Entry 5L17 (X-ray diffraction, 2.40 A resolution); this record covers chain A.

# Chain A
Molecule: Neuraminidase
From: Influenza A virus
Notes: EC 3.2.1.18
UniProt: R4NFR6 (R4NFR6_9INFA); residues 83-470 here correspond to UniProt positions 78-465 (UniProt number = residue number - 5)
Sequence (397 residues; numbered 74 to 470; the number before each row is that of its first residue):
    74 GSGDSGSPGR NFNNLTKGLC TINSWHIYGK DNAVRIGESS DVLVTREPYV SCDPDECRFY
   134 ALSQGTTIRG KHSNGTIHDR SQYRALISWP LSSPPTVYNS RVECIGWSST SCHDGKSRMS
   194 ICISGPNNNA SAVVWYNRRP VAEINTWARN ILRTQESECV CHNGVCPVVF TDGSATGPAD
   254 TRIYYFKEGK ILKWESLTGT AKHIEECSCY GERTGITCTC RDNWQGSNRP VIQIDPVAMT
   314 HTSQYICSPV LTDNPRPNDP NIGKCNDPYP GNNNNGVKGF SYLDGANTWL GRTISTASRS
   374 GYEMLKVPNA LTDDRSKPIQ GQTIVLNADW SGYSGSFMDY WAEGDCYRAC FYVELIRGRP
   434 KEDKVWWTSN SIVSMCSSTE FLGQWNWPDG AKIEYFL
Unresolved in the structure: 74-82
Sequence notes: expression tag (74-82)
Disulfides: Cys93-Cys419, Cys125-Cys130, Cys177-Cys195, Cys185-Cys232, Cys234-Cys239, Cys280-Cys293, Cys282-Cys291, Cys320-Cys338, Cys423-Cys449
Covalent attachments: N-acetylglucosamine (NAG) linked to Asn147; glycan linked to Asn202
Ion coordination: Ca2+: Asp295, Gly299, Asp326, Asn348
Residues lining bound ligands: zanamivir (ZMR): Arg119, Glu120, Leu135, Asp152, Arg153, Arg157, Trp180, Ser181, Ile224, Arg226, Glu229, Ala248, Glu278, Glu279, Arg294, Asn296, Gly349, Arg372, Tyr406
From the paper describing this entry:
  - binding site for zanamivir: Arg119, Glu120, Asp152, Arg153, Trp180, Ile224, Arg226, Glu229, Arg294, Arg372
  - mutagenesis - E120V, R153K, H276Y: unchanged binding to zanamivir
  - mutagenesis - E120A, E120D, E120G, Q137K, I224K, I224R, T249P, E278D, R294K, N296S, R372K: decreased binding to zanamivir

# In short
Chain A binds zanamivir. Covalently linked N-acetylglucosamine: at Asn147 and Asn202. The Ca2+ site is built
by Asp295, Gly299, Asp326 and Asn348. The paper reports a binding site for zanamivir at Arg119, Glu120 and
Asp152 among others; E120A, E120D and E120G, among others, reduce binding to zanamivir; 14 substitutions were
tested in all.
Chain A is Neuraminidase (Influenza A virus); the structure, The crystal structure of neuraminidase in complex
with zanamivir from A/Shanghai/2/2013 (H7N9) influenza virus, was determined by X-ray diffraction, deposited
together with 5L14, 5L15 and 5L18.
